PDB entry 1G41 | X-ray diffraction, 2.30 A resolution | chain A

[Chain A]
Protein: Heat shock protein hslu
From: Haemophilus influenzae
UniProt: P43773 (HSLU_HAEIN); residue numbers follow UniProt; this construct covers 1-444
Chain sequence (444 residues; row label = number of the first residue in the row):
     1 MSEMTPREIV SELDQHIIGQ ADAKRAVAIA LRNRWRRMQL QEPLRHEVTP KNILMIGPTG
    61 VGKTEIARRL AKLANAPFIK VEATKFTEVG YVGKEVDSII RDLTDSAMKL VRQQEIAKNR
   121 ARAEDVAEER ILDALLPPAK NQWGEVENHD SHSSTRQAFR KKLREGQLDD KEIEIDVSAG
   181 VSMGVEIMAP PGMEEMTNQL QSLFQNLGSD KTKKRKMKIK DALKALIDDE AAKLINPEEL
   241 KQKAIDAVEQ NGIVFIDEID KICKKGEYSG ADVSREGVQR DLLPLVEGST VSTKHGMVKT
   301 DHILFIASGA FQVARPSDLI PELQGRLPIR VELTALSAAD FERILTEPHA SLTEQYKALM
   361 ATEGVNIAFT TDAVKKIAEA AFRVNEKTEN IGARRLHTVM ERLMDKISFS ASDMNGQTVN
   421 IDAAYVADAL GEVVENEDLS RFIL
Not modelled in the structure: 1, 88-91, 121-225
Swiss-Prot annotation at these positions:
  - binding site (ATP): Ile-18, Gly-60 to Glu-65, Asp-257, Ile-306 to Gly-309, Glu-322, Arg-394
Ligand contacts: ADP (adenosine-5'-diphosphate): His-16, Ile-17, Ile-18, Gln-20, Pro-58, Thr-59, Gly-60, Val-61, Gly-62, Lys-63, Thr-64, Glu-65, Leu-336, Ile-344, Pro-348, Ala-393, Arg-394, His-397

[Summary]
Ligands of chain A: ADP. From UniProt: 14 ATP-binding residues.
Chain A is Heat shock protein hslu (Haemophilus influenzae); the structure, Crystal structure of hslu
haemophilus influenzae, was determined by X-ray diffraction (same publication as 1IM2).
